PDB entry 6MPF | X-ray diffraction, 3.33 A resolution | chains A and I of the 23 polymer chains in the assembly

Chain A:
Molecule: 16S rRNA
Source organism: Thermus thermophilus HB8 (strain HB8 / ATCC 27634 / DSM 579)
Sequence (1508 nucleotides; each row starts with the number of its first residue; note: 4 numbers in that range are skipped by the numbering (no residue carries them; nothing is unmodelled there)):
     5 UGGAGAGUUUGAUCCUGGCUCAGGGUGAACGCUGGCGGCGUGCCUAAGAC
    55 AUGCAAGUCGUGCGGGCCGCGGGGUUUUACUCCGUGGUCAGCGGCGGACG
   105 GGUGAGUAACGCGUGGGUGACCUACCCGGAAGAGGGGGACAACCCGGGGA
   155 AACUCGGGCUAAUCCCCCAUGUGGACCCGCCCCUUGGGGUGUGUCCAAAG
   205 GGCUUUGCCCGCUUCCGGAUGGGCCCGCGUCCCAUCAGCUAGUUGGUGGG
   255 GUAAUGGCCCACCAAGGCGACGACGGGUAGCCGGUCUGAGAGGAUGGCCG
   305 GCCACAGGGGCACUGAGACACGGGCCCCACUCCUACGGGAGGCAGCAGUU
   355 AGGAAUCUUCCGCAAUGGGCGCAAGCCUGACGGAGCGACGCCGCUUGGAG
   405 GAAGAAGCCCUUCGGGGUGUAAACUCCUGAACCCGGGACGAAACCCCCGA
   455 CGAGGGGACUGACGGUACCGGGGUAAUAGCGCCGGCCAACUCCGUGCCAG
   505 CAGCCGCGGUAAUACGGAGGGCGCGAGCGUUACCCGGAUUCACUGGGCGU
   555 AAAGGGCGUGUAGGCGGCCUGGGGCGUCCCAUGUGAAAGACCACGGCUCA
   605 ACCGUGGGGGAGCGUGGGAUACGCUCAGGCUAGACGGUGGGAGAGGGUGG
   655 UGGAAUUCCCGGAGUAGCGGUGAAAUGCGCAGAUACCGGGAGGAACGCCG
   705 AUGGCGAAGGCAGCCACCUGGUCCACCCGUGACGCUGAGGCGCGAAAGCG
   755 UGGGGAGCAAACCGGAUUAGAUACCCGGGUAGUCCACGCCCUAAACGAUG
   805 CGCGCUAGGUCUCUGGGUCUCCUGGGGGCCGAAGCUAACGCGUUAAGCGC
   855 GCCGCCUGGGGAGUACGGCCGCAAGGCUGAAACUCAAAGGAAUUGACGGG
   905 GGCCCGCACAAGCGGUGGAGCAUGUGGUUUAAUUCGAAGCAACGCGAAGA
   955 ACCUUACCAGGCCUUGACAUGCUAGGGAACCCGGGUGAAAGCCUGGGGUG
  1005 CCCCGCGAGGGGAGCCCUAGCACAGGUGCUGCAUGGCCGUCGUCAGCUCG
  1055 UGCCGUGAGGUGUUGGGUUAAGUCCCGCAACGAGCGCAACCCCCGCCGUU
  1105 AGUUGCCAGCGGUUCGGCCGGGCACUCUAACGGGACUGCCCGCGAAAGCG
  1155 GGAGGAAGGAGGGGACGACGUCUGGUCAGCAUGGCCCUUACGGCCUGGGC
  1205 GACACACGUGCUACAAUGCCCACUACAAAGCGAUGCCACCCGGCAACGGG
  1255 GAGCUAAUCGCAAAAAGGUGGGCCCAGUUCGGAUUGGGGUCUGCAACCCG
  1305 ACCCCAUGAAGCCGGAAUCGCUAGUAAUCGCGGAUCAGCCAUGCCGCGGU
  1355 GAAUACGUUCCCGGGCCUUGUACACACCGCCCGUCACGCCAUGGGAGCGG
  1405 GCUCUACCCGAAGUCGCCGGGAGCCUACGGGCAGGCGCCGAGGGUAGGGC
  1455 CCGUGACUGGGGCGAAGUCGUAACAAGGUAGCUGUACCGGAAGGUGCGGC
  1505 UGGAUCA
  1516 C
Metal / ion sites: Mg2+ site 1 near G21 (its only coordinating residue here); Mg2+ site 2 near A53 (its only coordinating residue here); Mg2+ site 3: U62, G98; Mg2+ site 4: G69, G70; Mg2+ site 5: A109, G110, G284; Mg2+ site 6: G117, U118, G231; Mg2+ site 7 near C169 (its only coordinating residue here); Mg2+ site 8 near A201 (its only coordinating residue here); Mg2+ site 9: G294, G541; Mg2+ site 10 near A310 (its only coordinating residue here); Mg2+ site 11 near G319 (its only coordinating residue here); Mg2+ site 12 near C323 (its only coordinating residue here); 48 more Mg2+ sites not listed
Small-molecule neighbours: paromomycin (PAR): G1387, U1388, C1389, A1390, C1391, G1466, C1467, G1468, A1469, A1470, G1471, U1472, C1473

Chain I:
Molecule: 30S ribosomal protein S9
Source organism: Thermus thermophilus (strain HB8 / ATCC 27634 / DSM 579)
UniProt: P80374 (RS9_THET8); residues 2-128 here = UniProt positions 2-128
Sequence (127 residues; each row starts with the number of its first residue):
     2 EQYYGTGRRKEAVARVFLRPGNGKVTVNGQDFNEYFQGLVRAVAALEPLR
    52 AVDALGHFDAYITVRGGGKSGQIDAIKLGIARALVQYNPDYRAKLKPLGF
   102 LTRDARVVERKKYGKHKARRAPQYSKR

How chain A and chain I interact:
Contacting residue pairs (127; chain A residue first):
  G918(A) - Arg121(I)  base contact
  G919(A) - Gln124(I)  base contact
  U920(A) - Gln124(I)  hydrogen bond to the sugar
  G943(A) - Lys127(I)  hydrogen bond to the sugar
  C944(A) - Arg128(I)  hydrogen bond to the phosphate
  A945(A) - Arg128(I)  salt bridge to the phosphate
  C947(A) - Ser126(I)  hydrogen bond to the base
  C947(A) - Lys127(I)  base contact
  C1098(A) - Val108(I)  sugar contact
  G1099(A) - Arg104(I)  hydrogen bond to the phosphate
  G1099(A) - Ala106(I)  sugar contact
  C1100(A) - Arg9(I)  salt bridge to the phosphate
  C1100(A) - Arg83(I)  hydrogen bond to the phosphate
  C1100(A) - Arg104(I)  salt bridge to the phosphate
  C1101(A) - Arg9(I)  salt bridge to the phosphate
  C1101(A) - Arg83(I)  salt bridge to the phosphate
  G1109(A) - Arg16(I)  sugar contact
  G1109(A) - Arg66(I)  phosphate contact
  C1110(A) - Arg16(I)  sugar contact
  C1110(A) - Arg66(I)  salt bridge to the phosphate
  C1111(A) - Arg16(I)  salt bridge to the phosphate
  C1111(A) - Phe18(I)  phosphate contact
  C1111(A) - Gly30(I)  base contact
  C1111(A) - Tyr62(I)  hydrogen bond to the phosphate
  C1111(A) - Thr64(I)  phosphate contact
  A1112(A) - Gln3(I)  hydrogen bond to the sugar
  A1112(A) - Phe18(I)  sugar contact
  A1112(A) - Arg20(I)  hydrogen bond to the phosphate
  G1113(A) - Glu2(I)  phosphate contact
  G1113(A) - Gln3(I)  hydrogen bond to the phosphate
  G1113(A) - Arg20(I)  salt bridge to the phosphate
  C1129(A) - Tyr5(I)  hydrogen bond to the sugar
  C1129(A) - Thr7(I)  hydrogen bond to the phosphate
  C1129(A) - Arg16(I)  hydrogen bond to the base
  U1130(A) - Tyr5(I)  phosphate contact
  U1130(A) - Thr7(I)  hydrogen bond to the phosphate
  U1130(A) - Arg9(I)  hydrogen bond to the phosphate
  U1130(A) - Val14(I)  phosphate contact
  U1130(A) - Arg16(I)  sugar contact
  C1131(A) - Arg9(I)  salt bridge to the phosphate
  C1131(A) - Val14(I)  phosphate contact
  G1158(A) - Lys97(I)  salt bridge to the phosphate
  G1159(A) - Arg93(I)  salt bridge to the phosphate
  G1159(A) - Lys97(I)  salt bridge to the phosphate
  A1160(A) - Arg93(I)  salt bridge to the phosphate
  A1160(A) - Leu102(I)  sugar contact
  A1160(A) - Thr103(I)  hydrogen bond to the phosphate
  A1160(A) - Arg104(I)  hydrogen bond to the sugar
  A1161(A) - Thr103(I)  hydrogen bond to the phosphate
  G1167(A) - Glu110(I)  sugar contact
  G1167(A) - Lys113(I)  hydrogen bond to the phosphate
  G1168(A) - Arg111(I)  hydrogen bond to the sugar
  G1168(A) - Lys113(I)  salt bridge to the phosphate
  A1169(A) - Tyr114(I)  hydrogen bond to the phosphate
  C1211(A) - Lys127(I)  hydrogen bond to the sugar
  G1212(A) - Ser126(I)  hydrogen bond to the phosphate
  U1213(A) - Gln124(I)  phosphate contact
  U1213(A) - Tyr125(I)  phosphate contact
  U1213(A) - Ser126(I)  phosphate contact
  G1214(A) - His117(I)  salt bridge to the phosphate
  G1214(A) - Pro123(I)  phosphate contact
  G1214(A) - Gln124(I)  hydrogen bond to the phosphate
  A1229(A) - Lys70(I)  hydrogen bond to the sugar
  C1230(A) - Tyr36(I)  sugar contact
  C1230(A) - Gly68(I)  hydrogen bond to the sugar
  C1230(A) - Gly69(I)  sugar contact
  C1230(A) - Lys70(I)  sugar contact
  C1230(A) - Gln73(I)  hydrogen bond to the sugar
  A1231(A) - Arg66(I)  phosphate contact
  A1231(A) - Gly67(I)  phosphate contact
  A1231(A) - Gly68(I)  hydrogen bond to the phosphate
  A1232(A) - Glu12(I)  sugar contact
  A1232(A) - Gly67(I)  phosphate contact
  G1271(A) - Leu40(I)  sugar contact
  G1272(A) - Gln38(I)  hydrogen bond to the sugar
  G1272(A) - Gly39(I)  sugar contact
  G1272(A) - Leu40(I)  sugar contact
  U1273(A) - Gln38(I)  hydrogen bond to the sugar
  C1323(A) - Gln124(I)  sugar contact
  C1323(A) - Tyr125(I)  phosphate contact
  G1324(A) - Arg121(I)  sugar contact
  G1324(A) - Ala122(I)  hydrogen bond to the sugar
  G1324(A) - Tyr125(I)  phosphate contact
  C1325(A) - Arg120(I)  sugar contact
  C1325(A) - Ala122(I)  phosphate contact
  U1326(A) - Arg120(I)  salt bridge to the phosphate
  A1327(A) - Arg120(I)  salt bridge to the phosphate
  G1328(A) - Arg10(I)  hydrogen bond to the base
  G1328(A) - Lys11(I)  base contact
  G1328(A) - Arg107(I)  hydrogen bond to the base
  G1328(A) - Val108(I)  sugar contact
  G1328(A) - Val109(I)  sugar contact
  G1328(A) - Glu110(I)  hydrogen bond to the phosphate
  U1329(A) - Glu110(I)  sugar contact
  U1329(A) - Arg120(I)  phosphate contact
  A1330(A) - Lys118(I)  salt bridge to the phosphate
  A1330(A) - Arg120(I)  hydrogen bond to the phosphate
  A1330(A) - Arg121(I)  hydrogen bond to the phosphate
  A1331(A) - Lys118(I)  salt bridge to the phosphate
  A1331(A) - Arg121(I)  salt bridge to the phosphate
  U1332(A) - Lys118(I)  base contact
  C1348(A) - His117(I)  salt bridge to the phosphate
  C1349(A) - Lys112(I)  salt bridge to the phosphate
  C1349(A) - Tyr114(I)  phosphate contact
  C1349(A) - Gly115(I)  hydrogen bond to the phosphate
  C1349(A) - Lys116(I)  phosphate contact
  G1350(A) - Arg111(I)  salt bridge to the phosphate
  G1350(A) - Lys112(I)  salt bridge to the phosphate
  G1350(A) - Lys113(I)  phosphate contact
  G1350(A) - Tyr114(I)  hydrogen bond to the phosphate
  C1351(A) - Arg111(I)  phosphate contact
  C1351(A) - Lys112(I)  hydrogen bond to the phosphate
  G1352(A) - Glu12(I)  phosphate contact
  G1352(A) - Val109(I)  phosphate contact
  G1353(A) - Lys11(I)  salt bridge to the phosphate
  G1353(A) - Glu12(I)  phosphate contact
  G1353(A) - Gly68(I)  phosphate contact
  G1353(A) - Gly69(I)  phosphate contact
  G1353(A) - Val109(I)  phosphate contact
  U1354(A) - Lys11(I)  salt bridge to the phosphate
  U1354(A) - Gly69(I)  phosphate contact
  U1354(A) - Lys70(I)  phosphate contact
  U1354(A) - Ser71(I)  hydrogen bond to the phosphate
  U1354(A) - Gly72(I)  hydrogen bond to the phosphate
  G1355(A) - Lys11(I)  hydrogen bond to the base
  G1355(A) - Arg42(I)  phosphate contact
  G1355(A) - Ser71(I)  hydrogen bond to the phosphate
Other interface residues (no listed pair), chain A (57 interface residues in all): A946, G1165
Other interface residues (no listed pair), chain I (57 interface residues in all): Ala119

Overview:
The chain A/chain I interface involves 57 residues from each chain, with 43 hydrogen bonds and 26 salt
bridges. Polar contacts include C947(A)-Ser126(I), C1129(A)-Arg16(I) and G1328(A)-Arg10(I). Ligands of chain
A: paromomycin. The Mg2+ site 3 is built by U62(A) and G98(A).
Chain A is 16S rRNA (Thermus thermophilus HB8 (strain HB8 / ATCC 27634 / DSM 579)) and chain I is 30S
ribosomal protein S9 (Thermus thermophilus (strain HB8 / ATCC 27634 / DSM 579)); the structure, Structure of
the Thermus thermophilus 30S ribosomal subunit complexed with a 2-thiocytidine (s2C32) and inosine (I34) ...,
was determined by X-ray diffraction (same publication as 6DTI, 6MKN and 6MPI).
